Entry 2FL2 (X-ray diffraction, 2.50 A resolution); this record covers chain A.

[Chain A]
Name: Kinesin-like protein KIF11
Source organism: Homo sapiens
Notes: fragment: Kinesin-motor domain, residues 1-368
Reference sequence: P52732 (KIF11_HUMAN); residues 2-368 here = UniProt positions 2-368
Chain sequence (367 residues; each row starts with the number of its first residue):
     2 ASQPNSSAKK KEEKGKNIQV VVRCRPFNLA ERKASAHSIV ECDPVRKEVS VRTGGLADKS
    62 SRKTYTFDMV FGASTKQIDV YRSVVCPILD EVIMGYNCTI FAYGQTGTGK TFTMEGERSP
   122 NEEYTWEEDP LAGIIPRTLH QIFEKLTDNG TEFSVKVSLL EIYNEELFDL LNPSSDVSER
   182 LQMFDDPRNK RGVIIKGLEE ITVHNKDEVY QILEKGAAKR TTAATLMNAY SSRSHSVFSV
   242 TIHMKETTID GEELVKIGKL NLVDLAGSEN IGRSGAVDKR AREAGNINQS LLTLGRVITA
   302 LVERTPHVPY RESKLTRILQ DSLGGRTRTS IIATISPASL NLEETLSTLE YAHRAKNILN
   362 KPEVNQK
Unresolved in the structure: 2-17, 272-286, 363-368
Metal / ion sites: Mg2+: T112 (together with ADP)
Residues lining bound ligands:
  - ADP (adenosine-5'-diphosphate): R24, R26, P27, Q106, T107, G108, T109, G110, K111, T112, F113, E118
  - N4T ((1S)-1-cyclopropyl-2-[(2S)-4-(2,5-difluorophenyl)-2-phenyl-2,5-dihydro-1H-pyrrol-1-yl]-2-oxoethanamine): E116, G117, E118, R119, W127, A133, I136, P137, L160, Y211, L214, E215, G217, A218, R221, F239

[Summary]
Ligands of chain A: ADP and compound N4T.
Chain A is Kinesin-like protein KIF11 (Homo sapiens); the structure, crystal structure of KSP in complex with
inhibitor 19, was determined by X-ray diffraction together with 2FKY and 2FL6 from the same study.
